PDB entry 1NHZ | X-ray diffraction, 2.30 A resolution | chain A

# Chain A
Molecule: Glucocorticoid receptor
From: Homo sapiens
Notes: fragment: residue 500-777, hinge and steroid binding domains
UniProt: P04150 (GCR_HUMAN); residues 500-777 here = UniProt positions 500-777
Chain sequence (280 residues; numbered 498 to 777; the number before each row is that of its first residue):
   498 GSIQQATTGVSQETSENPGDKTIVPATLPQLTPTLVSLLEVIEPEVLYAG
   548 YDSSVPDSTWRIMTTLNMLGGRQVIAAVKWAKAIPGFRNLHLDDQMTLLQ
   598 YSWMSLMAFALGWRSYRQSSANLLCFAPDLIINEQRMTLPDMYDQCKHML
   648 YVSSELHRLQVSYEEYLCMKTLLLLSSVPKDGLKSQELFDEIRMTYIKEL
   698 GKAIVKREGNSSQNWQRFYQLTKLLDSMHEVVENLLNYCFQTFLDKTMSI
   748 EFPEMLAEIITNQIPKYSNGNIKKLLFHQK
Disordered / not traced: 498-529, 760-767, 777
Construct notes: cloning artifact (498-499); engineered mutation D517 (Asn in P04150), S602 (Phe in P04150), D638 (Cys in P04150)
Ligand contacts:
  - ru-486 (486; 11-(4-dimethylamino-phenyl)-17-hydroxy-13-methyl-17-prop-1-ynyl-1,2,6,7,8,11,12,13,14,15,16,17-dodec ahydro-cyclopenta[a]phenanthren-3-one): M560, L563, N564, L566, G567, G568, Q570, V571, W600, M601, M604, A605, L608, R611, F623, M639, Q642, C643, M646, L732, Y735, F737
  - hexane-1,6-diol (HEZ), molecule 1: P541, E542, V543, L544, Q570, A573, A574, W577, L603, M604, A607, R611, K667
  - hexane-1,6-diol (HEZ), molecule 2: Q597, Y598, S599, W600, M601, S674, H726, V729, L733, I769, K771
  - hexane-1,6-diol (HEZ), molecule 3: H645, Y648, S724, E727, V728, N731

# Summary
Bound to chain A: ru-486 and 3 copies of hexane-1,6-diol.
Chain A is Glucocorticoid receptor (Homo sapiens); the structure, Crystal Structure of the Antagonist Form of
Glucocorticoid Receptor, was determined by X-ray diffraction, deposited together with 1P93.
